7KS9 - chains L and H of the 5 polymer chains in the assembly; structure by electron microscopy, 4.75 A resolution (low resolution: residue-level contacts below are approximate; hydrogen-bond / salt-bridge calls are withheld).

Chain L:
Molecule: 910-30 Fab light chain
Organism: Homo sapiens
Notes: antibody fragment or engineered binder
Sequence (214 residues; row label = number of the first residue in the row):
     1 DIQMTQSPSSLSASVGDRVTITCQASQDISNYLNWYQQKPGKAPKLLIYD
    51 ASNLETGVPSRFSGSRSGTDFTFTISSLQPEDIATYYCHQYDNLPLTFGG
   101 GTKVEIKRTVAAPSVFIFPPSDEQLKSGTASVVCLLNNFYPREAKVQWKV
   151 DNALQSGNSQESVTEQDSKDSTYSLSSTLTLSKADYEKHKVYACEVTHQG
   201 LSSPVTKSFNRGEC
Disordered / not traced: 108-214
Cystine bridges: Cys23-Cys88

Chain H:
Molecule: 910-30 Fab heavy chain
Organism: Homo sapiens
Notes: antibody fragment or engineered binder
Sequence (221 residues; numbered 1 to 220 plus 3 insertion-coded residues; 2 numbers in that range are skipped by the numbering (no residue carries them; nothing is unmodelled there); the number before each row is that of its first residue; a row labelled like 82A-82C holds insertion residues (82A, then the next letters in order)):
     1 EVQLVESGGGLVQPGGSLRLSCAASGFTVSSNYMSWVRQAPGKGLEWVSL
    51 IYSGGSTYYADSVKGRFTISRHNSKNTLYLQM
82A-82C NSL
    83 RAEDTAVYYCARIYGD
   101 YAWGQGTLVTVSSASTKGPSVFPLAPSSKSTSGGTAALGCLVKDYFPEPV
   151 TVSWNSGALTSGVHTFPAVLQSSGLYSLSSVVTVPSSSLGTQTYICNVNH
   201 KPSNTKVDKKVEPKSCDKTH
Disordered / not traced: 112-220
Cystine bridges: Cys22-Cys92

How chain L and chain H interact:
Pairs across the interface (22):
  Asp1(L) - Asp61(H)
  Tyr36(L) - Tyr101(H)
  Gln38(L) - Gln39(H)
  Ala43(L) - Trp103(H)
  Pro44(L) - Trp103(H)
  Leu46(L) - Tyr101(H)
  Asp50(L) - Tyr96(H)
  Glu55(L) - Asp98(H)
  Tyr87(L) - Gln39(H)
  Tyr87(L) - Gly44(H)
  Tyr87(L) - Leu45(H)
  His89(L) - Tyr101(H)
  Tyr91(L) - Tyr96(H)
  Leu94(L) - Trp47(H)
  Leu94(L) - Leu50(H)
  Leu94(L) - Tyr58(H)
  Pro95(L) - Trp47(H)
  Leu96(L) - Trp47(H)
  Leu96(L) - Ile95(H)
  Phe98(L) - Leu45(H)
  Phe98(L) - Trp47(H)
  Gly100(L) - Gly44(H)
Also at the interface, not in a pair above, chain L (18 interface residues in all): Asn34, Gly99
Also at the interface, not in a pair above, chain H (15 interface residues in all): Tyr91, Gly97, Gly104

Overview:
18 residues of chain L and 15 residues of chain H are in contact.
Chain L is 910-30 Fab light chain and chain H is 910-30 Fab heavy chain, both from Homo sapiens; the
structure, Cryo-EM structure of prefusion SARS-CoV-2 spike glycoprotein in complex with 910-30 Fab, was
determined by electron microscopy.
